Entry 5X7X (X-ray diffraction, 2.18 A resolution); this record covers chains G and H of the 10 polymer chains in the assembly.

Chain G:
Name: Histone H2A type 1-B/E
From: Homo sapiens
Reference sequence: P04908 (H2A1B_HUMAN); residues 0-129 here correspond to UniProt positions 1-130 (UniProt number = residue number + 1)
Chain sequence (133 residues; numbered -3 to 129; the number before each row is that of its first residue; numbers below 1 keep their minus sign (Gly-3 is residue -3)):
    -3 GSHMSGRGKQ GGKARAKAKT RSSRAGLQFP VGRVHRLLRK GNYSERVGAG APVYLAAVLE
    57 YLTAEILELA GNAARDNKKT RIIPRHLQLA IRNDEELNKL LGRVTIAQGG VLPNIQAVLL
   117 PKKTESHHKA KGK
Not modelled in the structure: -3 to 13, 119-129
Construct notes: expression tag (-3 to -1)
UniProt features mapped onto this chain:
  - modified residue: Ser1 (N-acetylserine), Arg3 (Citrulline), Lys5 (N6-(2-hydroxyisobutyryl)lysine), Lys9 (N6-(2-hydroxyisobutyryl)lysine), Lys13 (N6-(beta-hydroxybutyryl)lysine), Lys36 (N6-(2-hydroxyisobutyryl)lysine), Lys74 (N6-(2-hydroxyisobutyryl)lysine), Lys75 (N6-(2-hydroxyisobutyryl)lysine), Lys95 (N6-(2-hydroxyisobutyryl)lysine), Gln104 (N5-methylglutamine), Lys118 (N6-(2-hydroxyisobutyryl)lysine), Lys119 (N6-crotonyllysine), Thr120 (Phosphothreonine), Lys125 (N6-crotonyllysine)
  - cross-link (Glycyl lysine isopeptide (Lys-Gly)): Lys13 (interchain with G-Cter in ubiquitin), Lys15 (interchain with G-Cter in ubiquitin), Lys119 (interchain with G-Cter in ubiquitin)

Chain H:
Name: Histone H2B type 1-J
From: Homo sapiens
Reference sequence: P06899 (H2B1J_HUMAN); residues 0-125 here correspond to UniProt positions 1-126 (UniProt number = residue number + 1)
Chain sequence (129 residues; each row starts with the number of its first residue; numbers below 1 keep their minus sign (Gly-3 is residue -3)):
    -3 GSHMPEPAKS APAPKKGSKK AVTKAQKKDG KKRKRSRKES YSIYVYKVLK QVHPDTGISS
    57 KAMGIMNSFV NDIFERIAGE ASRLAHYNKR STITSREIQT AVRLLLPGEL AKHAVSEGTK
   117 AVTKYTSAK
Not modelled in the structure: -3 to 33, 124-125
Construct notes: expression tag (-3 to -1)
UniProt features mapped onto this chain:
  - modified residue: Pro1 (N-acetylproline), Glu2 (ADP-ribosyl glutamic acid), Lys5 (N6-(2-hydroxyisobutyryl)lysine), Ser6 (ADP-ribosylserine), Lys11 (N6-(beta-hydroxybutyryl)lysine), Lys12 (N6-(2-hydroxyisobutyryl)lysine), Ser14 (Phosphoserine), Lys15 (N6-acetyllysine), Lys16 (N6-(beta-hydroxybutyryl)lysine), Lys20 (N6-(2-hydroxyisobutyryl)lysine), Lys23 (N6-(2-hydroxyisobutyryl)lysine), Lys24 (N6-(2-hydroxyisobutyryl)lysine), Lys34 (N6-(2-hydroxyisobutyryl)lysine), Glu35 (PolyADP-ribosyl glutamic acid), Ser36 (Phosphoserine), Lys43 (N6-(2-hydroxyisobutyryl)lysine), Lys46 (N6-(2-hydroxyisobutyryl)lysine), Lys57 (N6,N6-dimethyllysine), Arg79 (Dimethylated arginine), Lys85 (N6,N6,N6-trimethyllysine) and 6 more in UniProt
  - glycosylation: Ser112 (O-linked (GlcNAc) serine)
  - cross-link (Glycyl lysine isopeptide (Lys-Gly)): Lys5 (interchain with G-Cter in SUMO2), Lys20 (interchain with G-Cter in SUMO2), Lys34 (interchain with G-Cter in ubiquitin), Lys120 (interchain with G-Cter in ubiquitin)

Chain G / chain H interface:
Contacting residue pairs - 114 pairs, chain G then chain H:
  Arg17(G) with Tyr121(H)
  Arg20(G) with Lys120(H); Tyr121(H)
  Ala21(G) with Ala117(H); Lys120(H); Tyr121(H), hydrophobic
  Gly22(G) with Lys120(H)
  Gln24(G) with Tyr40(H); Lys43(H); Gln47(H)
  Phe25(G) with Tyr40(H), hydrophobic; Val44(H), hydrophobic; Val66(H), hydrophobic
  Pro26(G) with Tyr40(H)
  Arg29(G) with Glu35(H), salt bridge; Ser36(H), hydrogen bond (side chain-backbone); Tyr40(H)
  Val30(G) with Phe70(H), hydrophobic
  Arg32(G) with Glu35(H), salt bridge
  Leu33(G) with Tyr37(H); Phe70(H), hydrophobic
  Leu34(G) with Phe70(H), hydrophobic
  Tyr39(G) with Phe70(H); Glu71(H), hydrogen bond; Ala74(H), hydrophobic; Gly75(H); Ser78(H), hydrogen bond (backbone-side chain); His82(H); Ile89(H), hydrophobic
  Ser40(G) with Ser87(H); Ile89(H)
  Glu41(G) with Ser87(H), hydrogen bond (backbone-backbone)
  Arg42(G) with Ser87(H), hydrogen bond (backbone-backbone); Thr88(H); Ile89(H), hydrogen bond (backbone-backbone)
  Val43(G) with Ile89(H)
  Gly44(G) with Thr88(H); Ile89(H), hydrogen bond (backbone-backbone)
  Gly46(G) with Ser91(H); Val118(H)
  Ala47(G) with Ile89(H); Thr90(H); Ser91(H); Ile94(H)
  Val49(G) with Ala117(H); Val118(H); Tyr121(H), hydrophobic
  Tyr50(G) with Ser91(H); Ile94(H), hydrophobic; Gln95(H), hydrogen bond; Val111(H), hydrogen bond (side chain-backbone); Gly114(H); Thr115(H); Val118(H), hydrophobic
  Leu51(G) with Phe70(H), hydrophobic; Ile73(H), hydrophobic
  Ala53(G) with Glu113(H); Gly114(H); Ala117(H), hydrophobic
  Val54(G) with Ile73(H), hydrophobic; Ala110(H)
  Leu55(G) with Val66(H); Ile69(H), hydrophobic; Phe70(H), hydrophobic
  Glu56(G) with Val44(H)
  Tyr57(G) with Leu106(H); His109(H); Ala110(H)
  Leu58(G) with Phe65(H), hydrophobic; Ile69(H), hydrophobic
  Thr59(G) with Met62(H); Val66(H)
  Ala60(G) with Val44(H), hydrophobic
  Ile62(G) with Phe65(H), hydrophobic
  Leu63(G) with Val41(H); Leu45(H); His49(H)
  Glu64(G) with Val48(H); His49(H), salt bridge
  Gly67(G) with His49(H)
  Asn68(G) with His49(H), hydrogen bond
  Arg71(G) with His49(H), hydrogen bond; Thr52(H)
  Thr76(G) with Thr52(H); Gly53(H), hydrogen bond (backbone-backbone)
  Arg77(G) with Gly53(H)
  Ile78(G) with Leu45(H), hydrophobic; Thr52(H); Gly53(H), hydrogen bond (backbone-backbone); Ile54(H); Ser55(H), hydrogen bond (backbone-backbone); Ala58(H)
  Ile79(G) with Ser55(H); Ala58(H)
  Pro80(G) with Ser55(H); Lys57(H); Ala58(H); Ile61(H), hydrophobic
  Leu83(G) with Ala58(H); Ile61(H), hydrophobic; Met62(H), hydrophobic
  Glu92(G) with Pro103(H); Gly104(H); Glu105(H), hydrogen bond (side chain-backbone); Leu106(H), hydrogen bond (side chain-backbone)
  Leu93(G) with Leu106(H), hydrophobic
  Leu96(G) with Arg72(H), hydrogen bond (backbone-side chain); Leu102(H), hydrophobic
  Leu97(G) with Phe65(H), hydrophobic; Arg72(H)
  Val100(G) with Asp68(H); Arg72(H)
  Ile102(G) with Ile61(H), hydrophobic
  Ala103(G) with Ile61(H)
Also at the interface, not in a pair above, chain G (53 interface residues in all): Leu23, Ala45, Lys95
Also at the interface, not in a pair above, chain H (56 interface residues in all): Asp51, Val98, Leu101

In short:
Chain G and chain H form an interface of 53 and 56 residues respectively; the contacts include 17 hydrogen
bonds and 3 salt bridges. Polar contacts include Arg29(G)-Glu35(H), Arg32(G)-Glu35(H) and Glu64(G)-His49(H).
Chain G is Histone H2A type 1-B/E and chain H is Histone H2B type 1-J, both from Homo sapiens; the structure,
The crystal structure of the nucleosome containing H3.3 at 2.18 angstrom resolution, was determined by X-ray
diffraction (same publication as 5GXQ).
